PDB entry 6T2V | electron microscopy, 3.80 A resolution | chains D and X of the 4 polymer chains in the assembly

Chain D:
Molecule: RecBCD enzyme subunit RecD
Source organism: Escherichia coli
Notes: EC 3.1.11.5
UniProtKB: P04993 (RECD_ECOLI); residue numbers follow UniProt; this construct covers 1-608
Sequence (608 residues; numbered 1 to 608; the number before each row is that of its first residue):
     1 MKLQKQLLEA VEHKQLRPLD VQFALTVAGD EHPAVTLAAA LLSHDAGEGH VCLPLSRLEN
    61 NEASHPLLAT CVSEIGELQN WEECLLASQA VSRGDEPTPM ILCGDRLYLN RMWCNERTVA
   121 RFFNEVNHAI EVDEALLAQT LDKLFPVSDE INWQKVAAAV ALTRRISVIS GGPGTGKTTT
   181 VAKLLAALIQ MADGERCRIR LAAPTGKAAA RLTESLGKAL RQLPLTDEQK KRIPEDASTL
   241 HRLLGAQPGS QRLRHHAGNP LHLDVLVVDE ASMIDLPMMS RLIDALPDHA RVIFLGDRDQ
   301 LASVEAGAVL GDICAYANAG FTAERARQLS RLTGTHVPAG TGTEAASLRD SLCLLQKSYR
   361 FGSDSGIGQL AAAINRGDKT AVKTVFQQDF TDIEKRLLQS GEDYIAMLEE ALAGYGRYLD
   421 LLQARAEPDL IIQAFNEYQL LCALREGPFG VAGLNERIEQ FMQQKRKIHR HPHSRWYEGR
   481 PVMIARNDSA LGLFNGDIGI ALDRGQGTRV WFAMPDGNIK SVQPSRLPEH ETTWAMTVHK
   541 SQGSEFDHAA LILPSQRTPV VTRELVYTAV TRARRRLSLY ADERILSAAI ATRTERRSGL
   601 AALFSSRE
Disordered / not traced: 1-9, 607-608

Chain X:
Molecule: Chi-plus2 (87-nt DNA)
Sequence (87 nucleotides; each row starts with the number of its first residue; note: 5 numbers in that range are skipped by the numbering (no residue carries them; nothing is unmodelled there)):
     1 TTTTTTTTTT TTTTTGAGCG ACTGCACTAC AAC
    39 AGAACCATGG TTCTGTTGTA GTGCAGTCGC TCTTTTTTTT TTGCTGGTGG TTTT
Disordered / not traced: 1-3, 39-52, 77-92

Interface between chain D and chain X:
Residue-residue contacts (31):
  Glu12(D) - DT4(X)  phosphate contact
  Pro204(D) - DT7(X)  phosphate contact
  Pro204(D) - DT8(X)  phosphate contact
  Thr205(D) - DT7(X)  sugar contact
  Thr205(D) - DT8(X)  phosphate contact
  Gly206(D) - DT8(X)  hydrogen bond to the phosphate
  Thr239(D) - DT8(X)  sugar contact
  Thr239(D) - DT9(X)  phosphate contact
  His241(D) - DT8(X)  base contact
  Ala246(D) - DT9(X)  sugar contact
  Gln247(D) - DT9(X)  base contact
  Gln247(D) - DT11(X)  base contact
  Pro248(D) - DT9(X)  sugar contact
  Pro248(D) - DT10(X)  base contact
  Val304(D) - DT6(X)  base contact
  Val304(D) - DT7(X)  base contact
  Glu305(D) - DT7(X)  hydrogen bond to the base
  Ala443(D) - DT5(X)  sugar contact
  Leu444(D) - DT4(X)  phosphate contact
  Leu444(D) - DT5(X)  phosphate contact
  Arg445(D) - DT5(X)  hydrogen bond to the phosphate
  Arg445(D) - DT6(X)  salt bridge to the phosphate
  Arg486(D) - DT8(X)  base contact
  Asn487(D) - DT8(X)  phosphate contact
  Asn495(D) - DT7(X)  hydrogen bond to the phosphate
  Thr537(D) - DT6(X)  hydrogen bond to the phosphate
  His539(D) - DT5(X)  hydrogen bond to the base
  His539(D) - DT6(X)  sugar contact
  Lys540(D) - DT6(X)  phosphate contact
  Lys540(D) - DT7(X)  salt bridge to the phosphate
  Val560(D) - DT4(X)  base contact
Other interface residues (no listed pair), chain D (26 interface residues in all): Glu48, Arg242, Arg254, Thr558, Pro559

Summary:
Chain D and chain X form an interface of 26 and 8 residues respectively, with 6 hydrogen bonds and 2 salt
bridges. Polar contacts include Glu305(D)-DT7(X), His539(D)-DT5(X) and Gly206(D)-DT8(X).
Here chain D is RecBCD enzyme subunit RecD (Escherichia coli) and chain X is Chi-plus2 (87-nt DNA). Entry 6T2V
(Cryo-EM structure of the RecBCD in complex with Chi-plus2 substrate) was determined by electron microscopy
(same publication as 6SJB, 6SJE, 6SJF, 6SJG and 6T2U).
